5U1C - chains A and C of the 10 polymer chains in the assembly; structure by electron microscopy, 3.90 A resolution.

== Chain A (and C) ==
Protein: HIV-1 Integrase, Sso7d chimera
Source organism: Sulfolobus solfataricus
Notes: chain C of this document is another copy of the same molecule, construct and numbering; everything in this record applies to it too
UniProtKB: chimeric construct of A0A157T5S7, F2WR39: residues -74 to -11 from A0A157T5S7 (A0A157T5S7_SULSF) positions 5-68 (UniProt number = residue number + 79); residues 1-288 from F2WR39 positions 1-288 (same numbers)
Chain sequence (383 residues; row label = number of the first residue in the row; numbers below 1 keep their minus sign (Met-94 is residue -94)):
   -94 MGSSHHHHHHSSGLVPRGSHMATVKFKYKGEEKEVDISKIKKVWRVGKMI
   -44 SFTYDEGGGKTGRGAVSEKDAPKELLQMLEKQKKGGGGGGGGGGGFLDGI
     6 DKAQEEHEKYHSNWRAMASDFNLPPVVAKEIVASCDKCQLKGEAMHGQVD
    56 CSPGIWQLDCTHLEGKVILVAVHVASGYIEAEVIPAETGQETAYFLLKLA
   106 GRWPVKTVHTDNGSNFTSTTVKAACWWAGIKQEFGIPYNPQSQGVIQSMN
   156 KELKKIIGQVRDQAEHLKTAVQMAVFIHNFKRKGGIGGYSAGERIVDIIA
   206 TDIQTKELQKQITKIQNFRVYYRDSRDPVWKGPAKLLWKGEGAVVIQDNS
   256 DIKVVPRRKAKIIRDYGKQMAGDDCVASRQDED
Disordered / not traced: -94 to 0, 205-222, 270-288
Differences from the reference sequence: expression tag (-94 to -75); linker (-10 to 0); engineered mutation Gln152 (Glu in F2WR39)
Ion coordination: Zn2+: His12, His16, Cys40, Cys43; Mg2+: Asp64, Asp116 (shared with 1 residue of chain J)
Reported in the primary citation:
  - binding site for the 23-nt DNA strand: Lys46
  - binding site for the 37-nt DNA strand: Lys156, Lys159, Arg231
  - binding site for the 23-nt DNA strand: Lys160
  - specificity-determining residues: Ser119, Arg231 (citing earlier work)
  - mutagenesis - E35K (2-fold), K46E (5-fold), E212K (>10-fold), K240E (>10-fold), I257D (>10-fold): decreased growth
  - mutagenesis - K46A: unchanged growth (citing earlier work)
  - mutagenesis - K46E: decreased catalytic activity
  - conformationally variable residues (order/disorder transition): Thr206 to Ile220

== Chain A / chain C interface ==
Contacting residue pairs (36; chain A residue first):
  Glu11(A) with Lys186(C)
  Lys14(A) with Gln168(C)
  Tyr15(A) with Phe181(C); Ile182(C); Lys186(C)
  His16(A) with Gln164(C); Arg187(C), hydrogen bond (backbone-side chain)
  Ser17(A) with Lys186(C); Arg187(C)
  Asn18(A) with Arg187(C); Lys188(C), hydrogen bond (side chain-backbone)
  Arg20(A) with Lys188(C), hydrogen bond (side chain-backbone); Gly189(C)
  Ala21(A) with Lys186(C)
  Asp25(A) with Lys188(C), salt bridge
  Lys42(A) with Gln164(C), hydrogen bond (side chain-backbone); Asp167(C), salt bridge
  Leu45(A) with Lys160(C)
  Lys160(A) with Leu45(C)
  Gln164(A) with His16(C); Lys42(C), hydrogen bond (backbone-side chain)
  Asp167(A) with Lys42(C), salt bridge
  Gln168(A) with Lys14(C)
  Phe181(A) with Tyr15(C)
  Ile182(A) with Tyr15(C)
  Lys186(A) with Glu11(C); Tyr15(C); Ser17(C); Ala21(C)
  Arg187(A) with His16(C), hydrogen bond (side chain-backbone); Ser17(C); Asn18(C)
  Lys188(A) with Asn18(C), hydrogen bond (backbone-side chain); Arg20(C), hydrogen bond (backbone-side chain); Asp25(C), salt bridge
  Gly189(A) with Arg20(C)
Other interface residues (no listed pair), chain A (25 interface residues in all): Glu13, Ser24, Cys43, Val165
Other interface residues (no listed pair), chain C (25 interface residues in all): Glu13, Ser24, Cys43, Val165

== Overview ==
Chain A and chain C each contribute 25 residues to their interface; the contacts include 8 hydrogen bonds and
4 salt bridges. Polar contacts include Asp25(A)-Lys188(C), Lys42(A)-Asp167(C) and His16(A)-Arg187(C). From the
paper: a binding site for the 37-nt DNA strand at Lys156(A), Lys159(A) and Arg231(A); E35K, K46E and E212K of
chain A, among others, reduce growth; 6 substitutions were tested in all.
Both chains are HIV-1 Integrase, Sso7d chimera (Sulfolobus solfataricus). Entry 5U1C (Structure of tetrameric
HIV-1 Strand Transfer Complex Intasome) was determined by electron microscopy.
